PDB entry 1P7Z | X-ray diffraction, 2.21 A resolution | chains C and D of the 4 polymer chains in the assembly

Chain C (and D):
Molecule: Catalase HPII
Organism: Escherichia coli
Notes: EC 1.11.1.6; chain D of this document is another copy of the same molecule, construct and numbering; everything in this record applies to it too
UniProt: P21179 (CATE_ECOLI); residues 1-753 here = UniProt positions 1-753
Chain sequence (753 residues; row label = number of the first residue in the row):
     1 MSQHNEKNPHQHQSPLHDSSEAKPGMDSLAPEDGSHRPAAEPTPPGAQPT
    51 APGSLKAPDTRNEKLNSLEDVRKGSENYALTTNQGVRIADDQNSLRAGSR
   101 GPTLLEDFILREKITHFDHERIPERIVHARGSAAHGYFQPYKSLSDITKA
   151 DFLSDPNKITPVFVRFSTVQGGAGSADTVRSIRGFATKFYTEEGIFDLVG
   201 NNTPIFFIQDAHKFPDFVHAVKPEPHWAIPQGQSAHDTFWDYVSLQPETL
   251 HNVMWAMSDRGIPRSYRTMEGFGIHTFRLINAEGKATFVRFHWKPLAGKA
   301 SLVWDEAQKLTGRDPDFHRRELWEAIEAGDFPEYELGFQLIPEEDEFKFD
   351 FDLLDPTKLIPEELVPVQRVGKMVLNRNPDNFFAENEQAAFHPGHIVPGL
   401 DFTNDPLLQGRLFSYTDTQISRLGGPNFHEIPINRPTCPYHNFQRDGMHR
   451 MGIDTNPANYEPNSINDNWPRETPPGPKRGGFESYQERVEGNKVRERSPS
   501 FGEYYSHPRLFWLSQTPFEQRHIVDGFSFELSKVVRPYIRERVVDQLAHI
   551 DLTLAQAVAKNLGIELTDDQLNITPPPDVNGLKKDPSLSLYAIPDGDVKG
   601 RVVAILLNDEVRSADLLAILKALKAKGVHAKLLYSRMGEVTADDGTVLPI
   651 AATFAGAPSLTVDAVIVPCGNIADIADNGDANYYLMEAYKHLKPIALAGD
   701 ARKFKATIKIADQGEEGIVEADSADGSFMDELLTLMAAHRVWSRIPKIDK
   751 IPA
Disordered / not traced: 1-26
Sequence notes: engineered mutation Ser181 (Asp in P21179)
Metal / ion sites: heme Fe near Tyr415 (its only coordinating residue here)
Small-molecule neighbours: heme (HEM): Arg125, Ile126, Val127, His128, Arg165, Ser167, Gly184, Phe185, Ala186, Val199, Gly200, Asn201, Phe206, Ala211, Phe214, Ile274, His275, Ala389, Ala390, Phe391, Leu407, Gly410, Arg411, Ser414, Tyr415, Thr418, Gln419, Arg422
What the authors report for this chain:
  - mutagenesis - V169F, V169I, D181S: decreased catalytic activity
  - mutagenesis - V169W: abolished expression
  - mutagenesis - R180A, R180K: unchanged catalytic activity
  - catalytic residues: His128 (citing earlier work)

Chain C / chain D interface:
Pairs across the interface - 87 pairs, chain C then chain D:
  Pro102(C) - Leu104(D)  hydrophobic
  Pro102(C) - Glu106(D)
  Thr103(C) - Leu105(D)  hydrogen bond (backbone-backbone)
  Leu104(C) - Pro102(D)  hydrophobic
  Leu104(C) - Leu104(D)  hydrophobic
  Leu105(C) - Thr103(D)  hydrogen bond (backbone-backbone)
  Leu105(C) - Leu105(D)  hydrophobic
  Glu106(C) - Pro102(D)
  Lys213(C) - Glu461(D)  salt bridge
  Asp216(C) - Tyr460(D)
  Asp216(C) - Glu461(D)  hydrogen bond (side chain-backbone)
  His219(C) - Phe443(D)  hydrogen bond (side chain-backbone)
  His219(C) - Asn459(D)  hydrogen bond (side chain-backbone)
  Ala220(C) - Tyr460(D)  hydrophobic
  Pro225(C) - Asn459(D)
  Thr238(C) - Tyr460(D)
  Asp241(C) - Tyr460(D)  hydrogen bond
  Asp241(C) - Asn463(D)
  Asp241(C) - Ser464(D)  hydrogen bond
  Asp241(C) - Ile465(D)
  Tyr242(C) - Tyr460(D)  hydrophobic
  Tyr242(C) - Glu461(D)
  Leu245(C) - Pro462(D)
  Leu245(C) - Asn463(D)
  Leu245(C) - Ser464(D)
  Gln246(C) - Pro462(D)
  Asn404(C) - Lys493(D)  hydrogen bond
  Phe413(C) - Phe413(D)  hydrophobic
  Phe443(C) - His219(D)  hydrogen bond (backbone-side chain)
  Asn459(C) - His219(D)  hydrogen bond (backbone-side chain)
  Asn459(C) - Pro225(D)
  Tyr460(C) - Asp216(D)
  Tyr460(C) - Ala220(D)  hydrophobic
  Tyr460(C) - Thr238(D)
  Tyr460(C) - Asp241(D)  hydrogen bond
  Tyr460(C) - Tyr242(D)  hydrophobic
  Glu461(C) - Lys213(D)  salt bridge
  Glu461(C) - Asp216(D)  hydrogen bond (backbone-side chain)
  Glu461(C) - Tyr242(D)
  Pro462(C) - Lys213(D)
  Pro462(C) - Leu245(D)
  Pro462(C) - Gln246(D)
  Asn463(C) - Asp241(D)
  Asn463(C) - Leu245(D)
  Ser464(C) - Asp241(D)  hydrogen bond
  Ser464(C) - Leu245(D)
  Ser464(C) - Tyr538(D)  hydrogen bond
  Ser464(C) - Arg542(D)
  Ile465(C) - Thr238(D)
  Ile465(C) - Asp241(D)
  Ile465(C) - Arg536(D)
  Ile465(C) - Tyr538(D)
  Ser484(C) - Arg495(D)  hydrogen bond
  Tyr485(C) - Lys493(D)
  Gln486(C) - Asn492(D)
  Gln486(C) - Lys493(D)
  Gln486(C) - Val494(D)
  Glu487(C) - Gly491(D)
  Glu487(C) - Asn492(D)
  Glu487(C) - Lys493(D)  salt bridge
  Arg488(C) - Glu490(D)  salt bridge
  Arg488(C) - Gly491(D)
  Arg488(C) - Asn492(D)  hydrogen bond
  Val489(C) - Val489(D)
  Val489(C) - Glu490(D)
  Val489(C) - Gly491(D)  hydrogen bond (backbone-backbone)
  Val489(C) - Lys493(D)
  Glu490(C) - Arg488(D)  salt bridge
  Glu490(C) - Val489(D)
  Glu490(C) - Glu490(D)
  Gly491(C) - Glu487(D)
  Gly491(C) - Arg488(D)
  Gly491(C) - Val489(D)  hydrogen bond (backbone-backbone)
  Asn492(C) - Gln486(D)
  Asn492(C) - Glu487(D)
  Asn492(C) - Arg488(D)
  Lys493(C) - Asn404(D)  hydrogen bond
  Lys493(C) - Tyr485(D)
  Lys493(C) - Gln486(D)
  Lys493(C) - Glu487(D)  salt bridge
  Lys493(C) - Val489(D)
  Val494(C) - Gln486(D)
  Arg495(C) - Ser484(D)  hydrogen bond
  Arg536(C) - Ile465(D)
  Tyr538(C) - Ser464(D)  hydrogen bond
  Tyr538(C) - Ile465(D)
  Arg542(C) - Ser464(D)
Other interface residues (no listed pair), chain C (45 interface residues in all): Leu110, Arg111, Arg445, Pro457, Phe482
Other interface residues (no listed pair), chain D (47 interface residues in all): Leu110, Arg111, Gln409, Arg445, Pro457, Phe482, Ile539

Overview:
45 residues of chain C face 47 of chain D across their interface; the contacts include 21 hydrogen bonds and 6
salt bridges. Polar contacts include Lys213(C)-Glu461(D), Glu487(C)-Lys493(D) and Arg488(C)-Glu490(D). From
the paper: the catalytic residue His128(C); V169F, V169I and D181S of chain C reduce catalytic activity; 6
substitutions were tested in all.
Both chains are Catalase HPII (Escherichia coli). Entry 1P7Z (Crystal structure of the D181S variant of
catalase HPII from E. coli) was determined by X-ray diffraction together with 1P7Y, 1P80, 1P81 and 1QWS from
the same study.
